Entry 5VVL (X-ray diffraction, 3.31 A resolution); this record covers chains E and F of the 10 polymer chains in the assembly.

== Chain E (and F) ==
Molecule: CRISPR-associated endoribonuclease Cas2
Source organism: Escherichia coli (strain K12)
Notes: EC 3.1.-.-; chain F of this document is another copy of the same molecule, construct and numbering; everything in this record applies to it too
UniProt: P45956 (CAS2_ECOLI); residue numbers follow UniProt; this construct covers 1-94
Chain sequence (103 residues; each row starts with the number of its first residue):
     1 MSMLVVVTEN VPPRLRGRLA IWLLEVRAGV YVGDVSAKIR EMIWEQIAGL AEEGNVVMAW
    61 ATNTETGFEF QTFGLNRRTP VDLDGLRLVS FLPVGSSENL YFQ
Unresolved in the structure: 95-103 (chain F: 96-103)
Differences from the reference sequence: expression tag (95-103)
Swiss-Prot annotation at these positions:
  - mutagenesis: E9 (E9A/R: No effect on spacer acquisition, Cas1-Cas2 complex formation or CRISPR DNA-binding by complex), N10 (N10A: No effect on spacer acquisition), R14 to R16 (No in vivspacer acquisition, significantly decreased protospacer binding), R14 (R14A: Slight decrease in spacer acquisition), R16 (R16A: Slight decrease in spacer acquisition; R16E: Dramatically decreased spacer acquisition in vivo), R18 (R18A: Very little spacer acquisition), R27 (R27A: Slight decrease in spacer acquisition), K38 to R40 (Very little in vivo spacer acquisition), E65 (E65A: No effect on spacer acquisition; E65R: Slight decrease in spacer acquisition, Cas1-Cas2 complex formation or CRISPR DNA-binding by complex. Loss of spacer acquisition; when associated with R-84), R77 to R78 (No spacer acquisition, significantly decreased protospacer binding), R77 (R77E: No change in spacer acquisition in vivo), R78 (R78E: Dramatically decreased spacer acquisition in vivo), 2 further mutagenesis entries in UniProt

== Chain E / chain F interface ==
Residue-residue contacts - 45 pairs, chain E then chain F:
  M3(E) - M3(F)
  M3(E) - V5(F)  hydrophobic
  M3(E) - A59(F)
  M3(E) - W60(F)
  M3(E) - A61(F)  hydrogen bond (side chain-backbone)
  V5(E) - M3(F)  hydrophobic
  V7(E) - R27(F)
  R16(E) - R78(F)
  L24(E) - L88(F)  hydrophobic
  E25(E) - R78(F)  salt bridge
  E25(E) - V89(F)
  V26(E) - V57(F)  hydrophobic
  V26(E) - R78(F)
  R27(E) - V7(F)
  R27(E) - N55(F)  hydrogen bond
  R27(E) - V56(F)
  R27(E) - V57(F)
  R27(E) - N76(F)  hydrogen bond
  R27(E) - R78(F)
  A28(E) - R78(F)
  V30(E) - V7(F)  hydrophobic
  V32(E) - F68(F)  hydrophobic
  G33(E) - F68(F)
  D34(E) - T66(F)
  D34(E) - G67(F)
  N55(E) - R27(F)  hydrogen bond
  V57(E) - V26(F)  hydrophobic
  V57(E) - R27(F)
  W60(E) - M3(F)
  A61(E) - M3(F)  hydrogen bond (backbone-side chain)
  T66(E) - D34(F)
  G67(E) - D34(F)
  F68(E) - V32(F)  hydrophobic
  F68(E) - G33(F)
  F70(E) - L24(F)  hydrophobic
  T72(E) - R27(F)
  N76(E) - R27(F)
  R78(E) - R16(F)
  R78(E) - E25(F)  salt bridge
  R78(E) - V26(F)
  R78(E) - R27(F)
  R78(E) - A28(F)
  L88(E) - L24(F)  hydrophobic
  V89(E) - L24(F)  hydrophobic
  V89(E) - E25(F)
Interface residues without a listed pair, chain E (30 interface residues in all): E9, V56, A59, R87
Interface residues without a listed pair, chain F (29 interface residues in all): V30, F70, T72, R87

== Overview ==
The interface between chain E and chain F involves 30 residues on one side and 29 on the other, with 5
hydrogen bonds and 2 salt bridges. Polar contacts include E25(E)-R78(F), M3(E)-A61(F) and R27(E)-N55(F).
Curated annotation (UniProt) lists 14 mutagenesis sites on chain E.
Chain E and chain F are both CRISPR-associated endoribonuclease Cas2 (Escherichia coli (strain K12)); the
structure, Cas1-Cas2 bound to full-site mimic with Ni, was determined by X-ray diffraction (same publication
as 5VVJ, 5VVK and 5WFE).
